8J6R - chains A and S of the 5 polymer chains in the assembly; structure by electron microscopy, 2.76 A resolution.

[Chain A]
Molecule: Guanine nucleotide-binding protein G(i) subunit alpha-1
Organism: Homo sapiens
UniProt: P63096 (GNAI1_HUMAN); residue numbers follow UniProt; this construct covers 3-354
Sequence (352 residues; each row starts with the number of its first residue):
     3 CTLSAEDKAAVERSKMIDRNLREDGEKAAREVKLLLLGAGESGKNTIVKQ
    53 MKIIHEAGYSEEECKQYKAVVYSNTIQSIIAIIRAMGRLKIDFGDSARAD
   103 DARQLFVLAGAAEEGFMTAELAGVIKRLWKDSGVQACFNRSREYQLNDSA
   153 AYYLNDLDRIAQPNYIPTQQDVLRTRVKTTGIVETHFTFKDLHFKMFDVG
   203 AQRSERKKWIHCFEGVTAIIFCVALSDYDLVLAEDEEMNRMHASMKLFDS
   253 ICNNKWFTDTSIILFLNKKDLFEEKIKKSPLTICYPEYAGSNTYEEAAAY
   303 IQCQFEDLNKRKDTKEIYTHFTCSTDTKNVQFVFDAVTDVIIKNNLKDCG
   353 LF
Not modelled in the structure: 55-181
Sequence notes: conflict Asn-47 (Ser in P63096), Ala-203 (Gly in P63096), Ala-245 (Glu in P63096), Ser-326 (Ala in P63096)
UniProt features mapped onto this chain:
  - region: Lys-35 to Lys-46, Thr-48 (G1 motif), Asp-173 to Thr-181 (G2 motif), Phe-196 to Gly-202, Gln-204, Arg-205 (G3 motif), Ile-265 to Asp-272 (G4 motif), Thr-324, Cys-325, Thr-327 to Thr-329 (G5 motif)
  - binding site (GTP): Glu-43 to Lys-46, Thr-48, Ser-151, Leu-175 to Thr-181, Asp-200 to Gly-202, Gln-204, Asn-269 to Asp-272
  - binding site (Mg(2+)): Thr-181
  - modified residue: Arg-178 (ADP-ribosylarginine), Gln-204 (Deamidated glutamine), Cys-351 (ADP-ribosylcysteine)
  - lipidation: Cys-3 (S-palmitoyl cysteine)
  - natural variant: Gly-40 (G40C: In NEDHISB; G40R: In NEDHISB), Gly-45 (G45D: In NEDHISB), Thr-48 (T48I: In NEDHISB; T48K: In NEDHISB), Gln-52 (Q52P: In NEDHISB), Ser-75 (deletion: In NEDHISB; uncertain significance), Gln-172 (deletion: In NEDHISB), Asp-173 (D173V: In NEDHISB), Glu-186 to Phe-189 (deletion: In NEDHISB; uncertain significance), Cys-224 (C224Y: In NEDHISB), Lys-270 (K270N: In NEDHISB; K270R: In NEDHISB), Asp-272 (D272G: In NEDHISB), Val-332 (V332E: In NEDHISB; uncertain significance)
  - mutagenesis: Gly-42 (G42R: Abolishes switch to an activated conformation and dissociation from beta and gamma subunits upon GTP binding. Abolishes interaction with RGS family members), Glu-116 (E116L: Enhances interaction (inactive GDP-bound) with RGS14), Gln-147 (Q147L: Enhances interaction (inactive GDP-bound) with RGS14)

[Chain S]
Molecule: single Fab chain (scFv16)
Organism: synthetic construct
Notes: antibody fragment or engineered binder
Sequence (250 residues; each row starts with the number of its first residue):
     1 DVQLVESGGGLVQPGGSRKLSCSASGFAFSSFGMHWVRQAPEKGLEWVAY
    51 ISSGSGTIYYADTVKGRFTISRDDPKNTLFLQMTSLRSEDTAMYYCVRSI
   101 YYYGSSPFDFWGQGTTLTVSSGGGGSGGGGSGGGGSDIVMTQATSSVPVT
   151 PGESVSISCRSSKSLLHSNGNTYLYWFLQRPGQSPQLLIYRMSNLASGVP
   201 DRFSGSGSGTAFTLTISRLEAEDVGVYYCMQHLEYPLTFGAGTKLELKGS
Not modelled in the structure: 122-134, 248-250
Cystine bridges: Cys-22/Cys-96, Cys-159/Cys-229

[How chain A and chain S interact]
Contacting residue pairs (21; chain A residue first):
  Ser-6(A) / His-167(S)  hydrogen bond
  Ser-6(A) / Asn-169(S)
  Ser-6(A) / Tyr-173(S)  hydrogen bond
  Ala-7(A) / Leu-233(S)
  Ala-7(A) / Tyr-235(S)  hydrophobic
  Glu-8(A) / Tyr-101(S)
  Glu-8(A) / Tyr-173(S)
  Glu-8(A) / Tyr-175(S)  hydrogen bond
  Glu-8(A) / Arg-191(S)  salt bridge
  Asp-9(A) / Asn-169(S)  hydrogen bond
  Asp-9(A) / Tyr-173(S)
  Ala-11(A) / Tyr-101(S)  hydrophobic
  Ala-12(A) / Tyr-101(S)
  Glu-14(A) / Ser-52(S)  hydrogen bond
  Glu-14(A) / Ser-53(S)
  Glu-14(A) / Gly-56(S)
  Glu-14(A) / Thr-57(S)  hydrogen bond
  Arg-15(A) / Tyr-101(S)
  Arg-15(A) / Tyr-102(S)
  Met-18(A) / Ser-53(S)
  Met-18(A) / Gly-54(S)
Interface residues without a listed pair, chain A (11 interface residues in all): Thr-4, Leu-5
Interface residues without a listed pair, chain S (18 interface residues in all): Ser-31, Ile-100, Pro-107, His-232

[Summary]
The interface between chain A and chain S involves 11 residues on one side and 18 on the other; the contacts
include 6 hydrogen bonds and 1 salt bridge. Polar contacts include Glu-8(A)/Arg-191(S), Ser-6(A)/His-167(S)
and Ser-6(A)/Tyr-173(S).
Here chain A is Guanine nucleotide-binding protein G(i) subunit alpha-1 (Homo sapiens) and chain S is single
Fab chain (scFv16) (synthetic construct). Entry 8J6R (Cryo-EM structure of the MK-6892-bound human HCAR2-Gi1
complex) was determined by electron microscopy, deposited together with 8J6P and 8J6Q.
